Entry 6JCZ (electron microscopy, 3.35 A resolution); this record covers chains D and H of the 12 polymer chains in the assembly.

== Chain D (and H) ==
Name: Putative ketol-acid reductoisomerase 2
Organism: Saccharolobus solfataricus (strain ATCC 35092 / DSM 1617 / JCM 11322 / P2)
Notes: EC 1.1.1.86; chain H of this document is another copy of the same molecule, construct and numbering; everything in this record applies to it too
Reference sequence: Q97YJ9 (ILVC2_SACS2); numbering as in UniProt (aligned over 1-333)
Amino-acid sequence (333 residues; each row starts with the number of its first residue):
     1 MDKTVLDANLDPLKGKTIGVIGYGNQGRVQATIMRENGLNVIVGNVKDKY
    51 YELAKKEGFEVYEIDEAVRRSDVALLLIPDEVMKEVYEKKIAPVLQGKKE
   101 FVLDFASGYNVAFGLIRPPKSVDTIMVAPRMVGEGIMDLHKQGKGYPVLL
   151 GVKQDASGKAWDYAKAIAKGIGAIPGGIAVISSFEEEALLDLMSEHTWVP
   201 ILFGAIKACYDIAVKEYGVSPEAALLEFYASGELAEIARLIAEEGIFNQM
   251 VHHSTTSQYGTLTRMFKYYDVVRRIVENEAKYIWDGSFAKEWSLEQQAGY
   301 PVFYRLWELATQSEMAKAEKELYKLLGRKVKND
Not modelled in the structure: 1-2, 333 (chain H: 1-2, 332-333)
Bound ions: Mg2+ site 1: Asp191, Glu195 (together with cyclopropane-1,1-dicarboxylic acid); Mg2+ site 2 near Glu227 (its only coordinating residue here)
Residues lining bound ligands:
  - cyclopropane-1,1-dicarboxylic acid (9TY), molecule 1: Ser107, Arg130, Asp191, Glu195
  - cyclopropane-1,1-dicarboxylic acid (9TY), molecule 2: Glu227, Ser254, Ser257
  - NADPH (NDP; NADPH dihydro-nicotinamide-adenine-dinucleotide phosphate): Gly22, Tyr23, Gly24, Asn25, Gln26, Asn45, Val46, Asp48, Tyr50, Ile78, Pro79, Val82, Ala106, Ser107, Pro129, Arg130, Met131, Val132

== Chain D / chain H interface ==
Contacting residue pairs - 21 pairs, chain D then chain H:
  Glu291(D) - Lys290(H)
  Leu294(D) - Leu294(H)  hydrophobic
  Glu295(D) - Lys290(H)  salt bridge
  Gln297(D) - Gln297(H)  hydrogen bond (backbone-side chain)
  Ala298(D) - Lys84(H)  hydrogen bond (backbone-side chain)
  Ala298(D) - Leu115(H)
  Ala298(D) - Ser293(H)
  Gly299(D) - Lys84(H)
  Gly299(D) - Gly114(H)
  Gly299(D) - Arg117(H)
  Tyr300(D) - Arg117(H)  hydrogen bond (backbone-side chain)
  Pro301(D) - Phe113(H)
  Pro301(D) - Ala289(H)  hydrophobic
  Val302(D) - Asp285(H)
  Val302(D) - Gly286(H)
  Tyr304(D) - Gly114(H)
  Tyr304(D) - Arg117(H)
  Tyr304(D) - Lys153(H)  hydrogen bond
  Arg305(D) - Ala112(H)
  Arg305(D) - Glu185(H)
  Arg305(D) - Trp284(H)  hydrogen bond (side chain-backbone)
Also at the interface, not in a pair above, chain D (12 interface residues in all): Leu309
Also at the interface, not in a pair above, chain H (18 interface residues in all): Val111, Ser287

== Summary ==
12 residues of chain D and 18 residues of chain H are in contact; the contacts include 5 hydrogen bonds and 1
salt bridge. Among the polar pairs are Glu295(D)-Lys290(H), Gln297(D)-Gln297(H) and Ala298(D)-Lys84(H).
Ligands of chain D: cyclopropane-1,1-dicarboxylic acid and NADPH.
Chain D and chain H are both Putative ketol-acid reductoisomerase 2 (Saccharolobus solfataricus (strain ATCC
35092 / DSM 1617 / JCM 11322 / P2)); the structure, Cryo-EM Structure of Sulfolobus solfataricus ketol-acid
reductoisomerase (Sso-KARI) in complex with Mg2+, NADPH, and CPD at ..., was determined by electron microscopy
together with 6JD2, 6JCV, 6JCW and 6JD1 from the same study.
